1FUR - chains A and B; structure by X-ray diffraction, 1.95 A resolution.

== Chain A (and B) ==
Molecule: Fumarase C
From: Escherichia coli
Notes: EC 4.2.1.2; chain B of this document is another copy of the same molecule, construct and numbering; everything in this record applies to it too
Reference sequence: P05042 (FUMC_ECOLI); numbering as in UniProt (aligned over 1-467)
Chain sequence (467 residues; each row starts with the number of its first residue):
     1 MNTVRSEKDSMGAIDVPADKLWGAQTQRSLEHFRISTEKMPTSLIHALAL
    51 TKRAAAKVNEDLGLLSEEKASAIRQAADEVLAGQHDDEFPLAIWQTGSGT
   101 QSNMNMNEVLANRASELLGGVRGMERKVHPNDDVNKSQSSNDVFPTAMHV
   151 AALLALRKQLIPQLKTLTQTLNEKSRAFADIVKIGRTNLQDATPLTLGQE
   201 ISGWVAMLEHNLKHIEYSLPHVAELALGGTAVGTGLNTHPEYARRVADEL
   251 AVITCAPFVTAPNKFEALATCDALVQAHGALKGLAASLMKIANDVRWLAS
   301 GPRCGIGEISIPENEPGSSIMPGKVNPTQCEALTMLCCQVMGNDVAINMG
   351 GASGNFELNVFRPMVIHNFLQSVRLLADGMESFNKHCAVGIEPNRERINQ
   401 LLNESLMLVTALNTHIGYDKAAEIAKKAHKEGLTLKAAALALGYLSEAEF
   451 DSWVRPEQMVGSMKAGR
Not modelled in the structure: 1-3, 460-467 (chain B: 317-320, 460-467)
Differences from the reference sequence: engineered mutation Asn188 (His in P05042)
Residues lining bound ligands: D-malate (MLT): Met124, Arg126, His129, Pro130, Asn131, Asp132
Curated features (UniProtKB/Swiss-Prot):
  - active site: Ser318
  - binding site (substrate): Ser98 to Thr100, Arg126, His129 to Asp132, Ser139 to Asn141, Thr187, Ser319, Lys324 to Asn326
  - site: Glu331 (Important for catalytic activity)
  - mutagenesis: Arg126 (R126A: 10-fold decrease of fumarase activity), Lys127 (K127D: No effect), His129 (H129N: No effect on fumarase activity and essentially same conformation compared to the wild-type, but appears to dramatically reduce binding of ligands at the B-site), Glu315 (E315Q: There is essentially no effect on the affinity values for both S-malate and fumarate. In contrast, the catalytic efficiency values have been lowered by 10-fold in both directions)

== How chain A and chain B interact ==
Residue-residue contacts (81; chain A residue first):
  Ile184(A) with Cys304(B), hydrophobic
  Arg186(A) with Cys304(B), hydrogen bond (side chain-backbone)
  Thr187(A) with Lys324(B), hydrogen bond
  Asn188(A) with Lys324(B); Asn326(B); Pro327(B); Glu331(B), hydrogen bond
  Leu189(A) with Arg296(B); Trp297(B), hydrophobic; Ser300(B); Gly301(B)
  Gln190(A) with Ala299(B); Ser300(B); Gly301(B), hydrogen bond (side chain-backbone); Gly323(B); Lys324(B); Val325(B), hydrogen bond (side chain-backbone); Asn326(B)
  Asp191(A) with Gly301(B), hydrogen bond (backbone-backbone); Pro302(B); Arg303(B), hydrogen bond (side chain-backbone); Cys304(B), hydrogen bond (side chain-backbone); Lys324(B)
  Arg296(A) with Leu189(B)
  Trp297(A) with Leu189(B), hydrophobic; Trp297(B)
  Ala299(A) with Gln190(B)
  Ser300(A) with Leu189(B); Gln190(B)
  Gly301(A) with Leu189(B); Gln190(B), hydrogen bond (backbone-side chain); Asp191(B), hydrogen bond (backbone-backbone)
  Pro302(A) with Asp191(B)
  Arg303(A) with Asp191(B), hydrogen bond (backbone-side chain); Glu404(B), hydrogen bond (side chain-backbone); Ser405(B); Leu406(B); Ala428(B), hydrogen bond (side chain-backbone); Gly432(B); Leu433(B), hydrogen bond (side chain-backbone)
  Cys304(A) with Ile184(B), hydrophobic; Arg186(B), hydrogen bond (backbone-side chain); Asp191(B), hydrogen bond (backbone-side chain); Leu401(B), hydrogen bond (side chain-backbone); Ser405(B)
  Ser319(A) with Tyr418(B); Lys426(B), hydrogen bond
  Ile320(A) with Val409(B); Asn413(B); Tyr418(B), hydrogen bond (backbone-side chain); Ala422(B), hydrophobic; Ala425(B)
  Met321(A) with Met407(B), hydrophobic
  Pro322(A) with Leu406(B); Ala425(B); Lys426(B); His429(B); Lys430(B)
  Gly323(A) with Gln190(B); His429(B)
  Lys324(A) with Thr187(B), hydrogen bond; Asn188(B); Gln190(B); Asp191(B)
  Val325(A) with Gln190(B), hydrogen bond (backbone-side chain)
  Asn326(A) with Asn188(B); Gln190(B)
  Pro327(A) with Asn188(B)
  Glu331(A) with Asn188(B), hydrogen bond
  Leu401(A) with Cys304(B), hydrogen bond (backbone-side chain)
  Glu404(A) with Arg303(B), hydrogen bond (backbone-side chain)
  Ser405(A) with Arg303(B); Cys304(B)
  Leu406(A) with Arg303(B)
  Met407(A) with Met321(B), hydrophobic
  Ala425(A) with Pro322(B), hydrophobic
  Ala428(A) with Arg303(B), hydrogen bond (backbone-side chain)
  His429(A) with Arg303(B); Gly323(B)
  Gly432(A) with Arg303(B)
  Leu433(A) with Arg303(B), hydrogen bond (backbone-side chain)
Interface residues without a listed pair, chain A (39 interface residues in all): Gly305, Val345, Met349, Thr434
Interface residues without a listed pair, chain B (44 interface residues in all): Gly305, Val345, Met349, Ala421, Thr434

== Summary ==
Chain A and chain B form an interface of 39 and 44 residues respectively, with 26 hydrogen bonds. Polar pairs
include Arg186(A)-Cys304(B), Thr187(A)-Lys324(B) and Asn188(A)-Glu331(B). Ligands of chain A: D-malate.
Both chains are Fumarase C (Escherichia coli). Entry 1FUR (Fumarase mutant H188N with bound substrate L-malate
at putative activator site) was determined by X-ray diffraction (same publication as 2FUS).
